Entry 6RY5 (X-ray diffraction, 1.30 A resolution); this record covers chain A.

# Chain A
Protein: Mannan endo-1,6-alpha-mannosidase
From: Chaetomium thermophilum (strain DSM 1495 / CBS 144.50 / IMI 039719)
Notes: EC 3.2.1.101
Reference sequence: G0S3F2 (G0S3F2_CHATD); residues 30-449 here = UniProt positions 30-449
Amino-acid sequence (443 residues; numbered 7 to 449; the number before each row is that of its first residue):
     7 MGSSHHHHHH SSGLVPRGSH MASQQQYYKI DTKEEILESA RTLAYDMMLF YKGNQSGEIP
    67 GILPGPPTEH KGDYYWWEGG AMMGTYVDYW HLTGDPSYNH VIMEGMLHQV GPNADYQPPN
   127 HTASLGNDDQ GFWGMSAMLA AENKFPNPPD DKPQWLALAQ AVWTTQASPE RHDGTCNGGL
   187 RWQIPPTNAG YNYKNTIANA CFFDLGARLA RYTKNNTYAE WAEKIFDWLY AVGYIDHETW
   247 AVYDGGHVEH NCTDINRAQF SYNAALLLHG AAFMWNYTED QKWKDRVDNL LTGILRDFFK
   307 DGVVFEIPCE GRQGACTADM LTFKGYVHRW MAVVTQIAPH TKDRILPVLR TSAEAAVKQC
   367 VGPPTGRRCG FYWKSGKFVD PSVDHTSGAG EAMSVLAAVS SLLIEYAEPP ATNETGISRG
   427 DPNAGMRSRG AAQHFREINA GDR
Disordered / not traced: 7-31, 442-449
Sequence notes: initiating methionine (7); expression tag (8-29)
Disulfides: C182-C258, C315-C322, C366-C375
Ion coordination: Ca2+ site 1: D79, E285, H391; Ca2+ site 2: D135 (together with beta-D-mannopyranose)
From the paper describing this entry:
  - Ca2+ coordination: D135
  - binding site for beta-D-mannopyranose: D134 (from molecular simulation)
  - binding site for alpha-D-mannopyranose: W188, N201, D250, F266, Y268
  - catalytic residues: D134, D135 (proposed by the authors, not directly observed)

# In short
The Ca2+ site 1 is built by D79, E285 and H391. The paper reports catalytic residues D134 and D135; a binding
site for alpha-D-mannopyranose at W188, N201 and D250 among others.
Chain A is Mannan endo-1,6-alpha-mannosidase (Chaetomium thermophilum (strain DSM 1495 / CBS 144.50 / IMI
039719)); the structure, Crystal structure of Dfg5 from Chaetomium thermophilum in complex with
alpha-1,6-mannobiose, was determined by X-ray diffraction (same publication as 6RY0, 6RY1, 6RY2, 6RY6 and
6RY7).
